4FOU - chains A and C; structure by X-ray diffraction, 2.10 A resolution.

Chain A:
Molecule: FimX
Source organism: Xanthomonas axonopodis pv. citri
Notes: fragment: EAL domain
UniProtKB: Q8PJX9 (Q8PJX9_XANAC); numbering as in UniProt (aligned over 426-689)
Chain sequence (264 residues; each row starts with the number of its first residue):
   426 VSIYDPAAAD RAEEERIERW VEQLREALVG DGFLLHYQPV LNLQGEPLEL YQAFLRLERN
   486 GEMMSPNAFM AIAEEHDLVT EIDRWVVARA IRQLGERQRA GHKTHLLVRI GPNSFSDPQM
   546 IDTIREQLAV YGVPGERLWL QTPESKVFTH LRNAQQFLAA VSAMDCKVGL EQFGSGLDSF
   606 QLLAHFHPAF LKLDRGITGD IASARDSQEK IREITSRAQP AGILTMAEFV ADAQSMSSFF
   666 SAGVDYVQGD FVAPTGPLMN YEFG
Disordered / not traced: 426-427
Metal / ion sites: Ca2+ site 1: Asp435 (shared with 1 residue of chain B); Ca2+ site 2: Asp502, Glu506
Residues lining bound ligands: c-di-GMP (C2E; 9,9'-[(2R,3R,3aS,5S,7aR,9R,10R,10aS,12S,14aR)-3,5,10,12-tetrahydroxy-5,12-dioxidooctahydro-2H,7H-difuro[3,2-d:3',2'-j][1,3,7,9,2,8]tetraoxadiphosphacyclododecine-2,9-diyl]bis(2-amino-1,9-dihydro-6H-purin-6-one)): Gln463, Gln477, Ala478, Phe479, Leu480, Arg481, Ser490, Pro491, Asn492, Met495, Asp508, Val511, Arg534, Glu653, Phe654, Gln673, Gly674, Asp675, Thr680
From the paper describing this entry:
  - conformationally variable residues (helix shift, loop rearrangement): Pro431, Leu453 to Gly457
  - mutagenesis - R534A: abolished binding to Type IV fimbriae assembly protein (chain C)
  - Ca2+ coordination: Asp435, Asp502, Glu506
  - Ca2+ coordination through a water molecule: Glu438
  - mutagenesis - R534A: decreased binding to c-di-GMP
  - mutagenesis - R534A: unchanged stability

Chain C:
Molecule: Type IV fimbriae assembly protein
Source organism: Xanthomonas axonopodis pv. citri
UniProtKB: Q8PND9 (Q8PND9_XANAC); numbering as in UniProt (aligned over 1-117)
Chain sequence (117 residues; numbered 1 to 117; the number before each row is that of its first residue):
     1 MSAMNARQGI LSLALKDKPA LYSAYMPFVK GGGIFVPTPK RYMLGDEVFL LLTLPDSSER
    61 LPVAGKVIWT TPAGAQGNRA AGIGVQFPDG PEGEAVRNKI ETLLAGLTTS DKPTHTM
Disordered / not traced: 1-7, 73-78, 109-117
From the paper describing this entry:
  - binding site for c-di-GMP: Leu44, Gly45, Val67
  - Ca2+ coordination through a water molecule: Pro27, Glu101

Chain A / chain C interface:
Residue-residue contacts - 36 pairs, chain A then chain C:
  Tyr429(A) with Lys18(C); Pro19(C); Tyr22(C), hydrophobic; Leu104(C), hydrogen bond (side chain-backbone)
  Pro431(A) with Leu104(C); Ala105(C); Gly106(C)
  Ala434(A) with Tyr22(C), hydrophobic
  Glu438(A) with Phe28(C)
  Arg441(A) with Tyr22(C), hydrogen bond; Pro27(C); Phe28(C)
  Ile442(A) with Phe28(C), hydrophobic
  Trp445(A) with Trp69(C), hydrophobic
  Arg481(A) with Leu44(C)
  Arg484(A) with Trp69(C)
  Gly486(A) with Pro72(C)
  Glu487(A) with Trp69(C), hydrogen bond; Thr70(C); Thr71(C), hydrogen bond
  Met488(A) with Leu44(C), hydrophobic; Trp69(C); Thr70(C), hydrogen bond (backbone-backbone)
  Met489(A) with Ile68(C); Trp69(C), hydrophobic
  Ser490(A) with Leu44(C); Ile68(C), hydrogen bond (backbone-backbone)
  Asn492(A) with Val29(C); Ile68(C); Gln86(C), hydrogen bond
  Ala493(A) with Ile68(C); Trp69(C), hydrophobic
  Ala496(A) with Phe28(C)
  Ile497(A) with Phe28(C), hydrophobic
  Glu499(A) with Lys30(C), salt bridge
  Thr680(A) with Met43(C)
Interface residues without a listed pair, chain A (22 interface residues in all): Ile428, Ala437
Interface residues without a listed pair, chain C (19 interface residues in all): Tyr25
Interface features reported in the paper:
  - pairs named by the authors: Tyr429(A)-Leu104(C) (hydrogen bond), Glu487(A)-Thr71(C) (hydrogen bond), Glu487(A)-Trp69(C) (hydrogen bond), Glu499(A)-Lys30(C) (salt bridge), Pro19(C)-Tyr429(A), Tyr22(C)-Tyr429(A), Tyr22(C)-Ala434(A), Tyr22(C)-Arg441(A), Pro27(C)-Arg441(A), Phe28(C)-Glu438(A) (hydrophobic contact), Phe28(C)-Arg441(A) (hydrophobic contact), Phe28(C)-Ile442(A) (hydrophobic contact), Phe28(C)-Trp445(A) (hydrophobic contact), Leu44(C)-Arg481(A), Leu44(C)-Met488(A), Ile68(C)-Ser490(A), Ile68(C)-Asn492(A), Ile68(C)-Ala493(A) (hydrophobic contact)
  - interface residues, chain A: Thr680(A)
  - hot spots on chain A (mutagenesis) - A493N: abolished binding to Type IV fimbriae assembly protein (chain C)

Overview:
Chain A and chain C form an interface of 22 and 19 residues respectively, with 7 hydrogen bonds and 1 salt
bridge. Polar contacts include Glu499(A)-Lys30(C), Tyr429(A)-Leu104(C) and Arg441(A)-Tyr22(C). The authors
report hydrogen bonds between Tyr429(A) and Leu104(C), Glu487(A) and Thr71(C) and Glu487(A) and Trp69(C); a
salt bridge between Glu499(A) and Lys30(C); contacts between Pro19(C) and Tyr429(A), Tyr22(C) and Tyr429(A)
and Tyr22(C) and Ala434(A) among others. The paper reports a binding site for c-di-GMP at Leu44(C), Gly45(C)
and Val67(C); R534A and A493N of chain A abolish binding to Type IV fimbriae assembly protein (chain C).
Here chain A is FimX and chain C is Type IV fimbriae assembly protein, both from Xanthomonas axonopodis pv.
citri. Entry 4FOU (Structure of the PilZ-FimX(EAL domain)-c-di-GMP complex responsible for the regulation of
bacterial Type IV pilus biogenesis) was determined by X-ray diffraction (same publication as 4FOJ and 4FOK).
